PDB entry 2P5G | X-ray diffraction, 2.80 A resolution | chains E and A of the 3 polymer chains in the assembly

# Chain E
Molecule: Template DNA
Sequence (21 nucleotides; row label = number of the first residue in the row):
     1 GACCGXCTTATGACAGCCGCG
Not modelled in the structure: 1-6
Modified / non-standard residues: 3DR (1',2'-dideoxyribofuranose-5'-phosphate) at position 6

# Chain A
Protein: DNA polymerase
From: Enterobacteria phage RB69
Notes: EC 2.7.7.7
UniProt: Q38087 (DPOL_BPR69); residues 1-903 here = UniProt positions 1-903
Sequence (903 residues; numbered 1 to 903; the number before each row is that of its first residue):
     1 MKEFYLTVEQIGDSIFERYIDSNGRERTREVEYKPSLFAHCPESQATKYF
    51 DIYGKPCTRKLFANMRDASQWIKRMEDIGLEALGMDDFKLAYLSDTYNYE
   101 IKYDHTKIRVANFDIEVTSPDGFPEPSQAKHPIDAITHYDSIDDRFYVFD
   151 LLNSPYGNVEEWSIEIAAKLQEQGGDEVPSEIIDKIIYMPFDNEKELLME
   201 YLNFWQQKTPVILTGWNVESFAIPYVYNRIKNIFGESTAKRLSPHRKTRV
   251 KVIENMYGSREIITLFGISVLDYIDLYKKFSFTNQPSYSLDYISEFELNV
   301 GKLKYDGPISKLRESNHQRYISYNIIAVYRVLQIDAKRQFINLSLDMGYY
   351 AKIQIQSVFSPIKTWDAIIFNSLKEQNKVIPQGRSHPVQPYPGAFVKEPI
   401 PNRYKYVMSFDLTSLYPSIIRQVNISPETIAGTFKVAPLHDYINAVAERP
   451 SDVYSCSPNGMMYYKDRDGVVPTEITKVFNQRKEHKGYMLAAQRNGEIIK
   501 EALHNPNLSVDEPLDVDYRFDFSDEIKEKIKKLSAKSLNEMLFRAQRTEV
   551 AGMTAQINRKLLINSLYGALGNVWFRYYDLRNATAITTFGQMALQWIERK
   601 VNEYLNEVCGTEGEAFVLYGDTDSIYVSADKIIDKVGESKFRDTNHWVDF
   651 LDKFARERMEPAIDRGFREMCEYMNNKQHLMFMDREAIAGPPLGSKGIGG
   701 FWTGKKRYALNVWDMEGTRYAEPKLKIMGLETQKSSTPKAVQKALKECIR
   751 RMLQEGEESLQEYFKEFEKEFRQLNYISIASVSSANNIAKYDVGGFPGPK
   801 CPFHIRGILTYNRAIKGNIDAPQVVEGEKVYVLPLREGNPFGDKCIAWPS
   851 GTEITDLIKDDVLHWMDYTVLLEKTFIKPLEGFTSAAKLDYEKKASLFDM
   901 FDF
Not modelled in the structure: 505-517
Differences from the reference sequence: engineered mutation Ala222 (Asp in Q38087), Ala327 (Asp in Q38087)
Modified / non-standard residues: Mse1, Mse65, Mse75, Mse85, Mse189, Mse199, Mse256, Mse347, Mse408, Mse461, Mse462, Mse489, Mse541, Mse553, Mse592, Mse659, Mse670, Mse674, Mse681, Mse683, Mse715, Mse728, Mse752, Mse866, Mse900 (selenomethionine; parent Met)
UniProt features mapped onto this chain:
  - region: Thr248 to Thr264 (Beta hairpin), Lys705 to Tyr708 (Binding of DNA in B-conformation), Leu897 to Phe903 (Interaction with the polymerase clamp)
  - binding site (Mg(2+)): Asp114, Glu116, Asp411, Leu412, Asp623
  - binding site (substrate): Ser414 to Tyr416, Arg482, Lys560
  - site: Asp621 (Optimization of metal coordination by the polymerase active site), Lys706 (Optimization of metal coordination by the polymerase active site), Asp714 (Essential for viral replication)
  - mutagenesis: Leu415 (L415A/G: Decreases base selectivity by several hundred fold; L415G/F: Increased misinsertion, increased mismatch extension and inefficient proofreading; L415M: No effect on base selectivity), Leu561 (L561A: No effect on the ability to recognize damaged DNA. Increase in probability of nucleotide incorporation), Ser565 (S565G: Increased incorporation efficiency of correct dNMPs; when associated with A-567), Tyr567 (Y567A: Inserts both dCMP and dAMP opposite 8-oxoG rapidly and with equal efficiency. 100-fold increase of dAMP and dGMP when situated opposite guanidinohydantoin ...), Asp621 (D621A: Drastic decrease in the efficiency of incorporation of dGMP), Lys706 (K706A: Almost complete loss of polymerase activity), Asp714 (D714A: Complete loss of viral replication)

# How chain E and chain A interact
Pairs across the interface - 22 pairs, chain E then chain A:
  DT8(E) - Gly393(A)  phosphate contact
  DT9(E) - Pro392(A)  phosphate contact
  DT9(E) - Gly393(A)  hydrogen bond to the phosphate
  DT9(E) - Ala394(A)  sugar contact
  DT9(E) - Lys706(A)  base contact
  DA10(E) - Val396(A)  phosphate contact
  DA10(E) - Lys705(A)  salt bridge to the phosphate
  DT11(E) - Glu398(A)  phosphate contact
  DT11(E) - Lys705(A)  sugar contact
  DT11(E) - Arg707(A)  phosphate contact
  DG12(E) - Arg707(A)  salt bridge to the phosphate
  DG12(E) - Glu731(A)  sugar contact
  DA13(E) - Lys878(A)  salt bridge to the phosphate
  DC14(E) - Phe803(A)  sugar contact
  DC14(E) - Lys874(A)  salt bridge to the phosphate
  DA15(E) - Lys800(A)  phosphate contact
  DA15(E) - Cys801(A)  sugar contact
  DA15(E) - Arg806(A)  salt bridge to the phosphate
  DA15(E) - Lys844(A)  salt bridge to the phosphate
  DG16(E) - Gly798(A)  phosphate contact
  DG16(E) - Pro799(A)  phosphate contact
  DG16(E) - Lys800(A)  hydrogen bond to the phosphate

# Summary
9 residues of chain E face 18 of chain A across their interface, with 2 hydrogen bonds and 6 salt bridges.
Polar contacts include DT9(E)-Gly393(A), DG16(E)-Lys800(A) and DA10(E)-Lys705(A). UniProt lists 5 Mg2+-binding
residues, 5 substrate-binding residues and 7 mutagenesis sites on chain A.
Chain E is Template DNA and chain A is DNA polymerase (Enterobacteria phage RB69); the structure, Crystal
structure of RB69 gp43 in complex with DNA with dAMP opposite an abasic site analog ..., was determined by
X-ray diffraction, deposited together with 2OYQ, 2OZM and 2OZS.
